6HQ2 - chains A and B; structure by X-ray diffraction, 2.45 A resolution.

[Chain A (and B)]
Name: EAL Enzyme Bd1971
Source organism: Bdellovibrio bacteriovorus (strain ATCC 15356 / DSM 50701 / NCIB 9529 / HD100)
Notes: chain B of this document is another copy of the same molecule, construct and numbering; everything in this record applies to it too
Reference sequence: Q6MLN6 (Q6MLN6_BDEBA); residues 4-111 here = UniProt positions 4-111
Chain sequence (108 residues; each row starts with the number of its first residue):
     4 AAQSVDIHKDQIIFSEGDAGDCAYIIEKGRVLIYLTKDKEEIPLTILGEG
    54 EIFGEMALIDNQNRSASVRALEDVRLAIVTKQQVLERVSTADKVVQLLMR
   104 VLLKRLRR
From the paper describing this entry:
  - conformationally variable residues (domain motion, loop rearrangement, side-chain flip): Met59, Leu61, Asp63, Ile81 to Gln86

[Interface between chain A and chain B]
Pairs across the interface (36; chain A residue first):
  Ile28(A) - Val97(B)  hydrophobic
  Ile28(A) - Leu100(B)  hydrophobic
  Gly53(A) - Lys96(B)  hydrogen bond (backbone-side chain)
  Gly53(A) - Leu100(B)
  Ile55(A) - Val104(B)  hydrophobic
  Glu58(A) - Val104(B)
  Glu58(A) - Arg108(B)  salt bridge
  Met59(A) - Arg108(B)
  Val87(A) - Leu101(B)  hydrophobic
  Arg90(A) - Asp95(B)  salt bridge
  Arg90(A) - Val97(B)
  Arg90(A) - Val98(B)
  Asp95(A) - Arg90(B)  salt bridge
  Val97(A) - Ile28(B)  hydrophobic
  Val97(A) - Arg90(B)
  Val98(A) - Arg90(B)
  Val98(A) - Val98(B)  hydrophobic
  Leu100(A) - Gly53(B)
  Leu101(A) - Ile55(B)  hydrophobic
  Leu101(A) - Glu58(B)
  Leu101(A) - Leu61(B)  hydrophobic
  Leu101(A) - Val87(B)  hydrophobic
  Met102(A) - Leu101(B)  hydrophobic
  Met102(A) - Met102(B)  hydrophobic
  Val104(A) - Ile55(B)  hydrophobic
  Val104(A) - Glu58(B)
  Leu105(A) - Glu58(B)
  Leu105(A) - Ile62(B)  hydrophobic
  Leu105(A) - Leu105(B)  hydrophobic
  Leu105(A) - Leu106(B)  hydrophobic
  Leu105(A) - Leu109(B)  hydrophobic
  Arg108(A) - Glu58(B)  salt bridge
  Arg108(A) - Met59(B)
  Leu109(A) - Leu105(B)  hydrophobic
  Leu109(A) - Arg108(B)
  Leu109(A) - Leu109(B)  hydrophobic
Interface residues without a listed pair, chain A (23 interface residues in all): Glu54, Leu61, Ile62, Val82, Val91, Leu106
Interface residues without a listed pair, chain B (24 interface residues in all): Val82, Val91, Lys107
From the paper, about this interface:
  - residue pairs: Met59(A)-Arg108(B)

[In short]
23 residues of chain A and 24 residues of chain B are in contact; the contacts include 1 hydrogen bond and 4
salt bridges. Polar contacts include Glu58(A)-Arg108(B), Arg90(A)-Asp95(B) and Gly53(A)-Lys96(B). The paper
describes a contact between Met59(A) and Arg108(B). From the paper: conformational variability at Met59(A),
Leu61(A) and Asp63(A) among others.
Chain A and chain B are both EAL Enzyme Bd1971 (Bdellovibrio bacteriovorus (strain ATCC 15356 / DSM 50701 /
NCIB 9529 / HD100)); the structure, Structure of EAL Enzyme Bd1971 - apo form, was determined by X-ray
diffraction, deposited together with 6HQ3, 6HQ4, 6HQ5 and 6HQ7.
